Entry 8WPP (electron microscopy, 3.10 A resolution); this record covers chains A and H of the 9 polymer chains in the assembly.

[Chain A]
Name: DNA polymerase
Organism: Monkeypox virus
Amino-acid sequence (1006 residues; row label = number of the first residue in the row):
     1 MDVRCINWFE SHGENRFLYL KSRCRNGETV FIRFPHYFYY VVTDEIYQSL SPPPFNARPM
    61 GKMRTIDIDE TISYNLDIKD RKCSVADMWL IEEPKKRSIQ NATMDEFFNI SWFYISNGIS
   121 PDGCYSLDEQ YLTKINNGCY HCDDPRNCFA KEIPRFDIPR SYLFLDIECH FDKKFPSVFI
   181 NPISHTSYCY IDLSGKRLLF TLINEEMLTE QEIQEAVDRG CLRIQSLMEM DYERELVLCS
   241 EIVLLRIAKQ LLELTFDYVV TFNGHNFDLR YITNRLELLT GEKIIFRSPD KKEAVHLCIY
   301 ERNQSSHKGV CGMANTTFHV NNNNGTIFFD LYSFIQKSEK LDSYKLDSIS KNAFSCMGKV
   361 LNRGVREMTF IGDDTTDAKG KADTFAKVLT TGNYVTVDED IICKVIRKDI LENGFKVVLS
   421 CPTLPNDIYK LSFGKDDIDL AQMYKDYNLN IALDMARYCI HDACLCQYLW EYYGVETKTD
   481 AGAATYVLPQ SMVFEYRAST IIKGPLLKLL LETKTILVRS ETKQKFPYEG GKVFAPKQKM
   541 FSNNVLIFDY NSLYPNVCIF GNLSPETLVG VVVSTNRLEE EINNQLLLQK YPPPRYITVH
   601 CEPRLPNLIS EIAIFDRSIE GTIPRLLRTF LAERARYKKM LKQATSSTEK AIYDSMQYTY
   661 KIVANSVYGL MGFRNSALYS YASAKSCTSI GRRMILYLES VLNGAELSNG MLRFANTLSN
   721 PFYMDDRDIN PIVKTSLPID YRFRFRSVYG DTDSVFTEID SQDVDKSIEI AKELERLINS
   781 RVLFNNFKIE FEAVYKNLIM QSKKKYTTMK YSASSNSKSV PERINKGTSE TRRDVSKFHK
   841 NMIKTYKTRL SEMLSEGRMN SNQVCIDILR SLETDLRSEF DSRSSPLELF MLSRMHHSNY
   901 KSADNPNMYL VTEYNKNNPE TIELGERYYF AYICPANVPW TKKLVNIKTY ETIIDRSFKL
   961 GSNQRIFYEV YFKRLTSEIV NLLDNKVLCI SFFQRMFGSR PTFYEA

[Chain H]
Molecule: Primer DNA
Organism: Homo sapiens
Sequence (35 nucleotides; numbered 1 to 35; the number before each row is that of its first residue):
     1 ATTTCGCGGG AGCTATGACC ATGATTACGA ATTGC
Not modelled in the structure: 1-4

[How chain A and chain H interact]
Contacting residue pairs (34):
  Lys340(A) with DT33(H), phosphate contact
  Asp751(A) with DC35(H), phosphate contact
  Thr752(A) with DC35(H), sugar contact
  Asp753(A) with DC35(H), phosphate contact
  Ser754(A) with DC35(H), phosphate contact
  Lys804(A) with DG34(H), base contact
  Tyr806(A) with DC35(H), hydrogen bond to the phosphate
  Asn825(A) with DG34(H), phosphate contact
  Lys826(A) with DG34(H), salt bridge to the phosphate; DC35(H), phosphate contact
  Gly827(A) with DT33(H), hydrogen bond to the phosphate; DG34(H), hydrogen bond to the phosphate
  Thr831(A) with DT33(H), hydrogen bond to the phosphate; DG34(H), phosphate contact
  Arg832(A) with DA31(H), hydrogen bond to the base; DT32(H), hydrogen bond to the sugar
  Arg833(A) with DT32(H), phosphate contact; DT33(H), salt bridge to the phosphate
  Asp834(A) with DT32(H), sugar contact
  Ser893(A) with DT32(H), phosphate contact
  Arg894(A) with DA31(H), phosphate contact; DT32(H), phosphate contact
  Met895(A) with DA31(H), phosphate contact; DT32(H), hydrogen bond to the phosphate
  His897(A) with DA31(H), salt bridge to the phosphate
  Tyr900(A) with DA30(H), phosphate contact; DA31(H), hydrogen bond to the phosphate
  Lys901(A) with DG29(H), salt bridge to the phosphate; DA30(H), hydrogen bond to the phosphate
  Asn905(A) with DA30(H), sugar contact
  Asn907(A) with DA30(H), hydrogen bond to the phosphate; DA31(H), phosphate contact
  Arg927(A) with DT32(H), salt bridge to the phosphate
  Arg1000(A) with DT25(H), salt bridge to the phosphate
Also at the interface, not in a pair above, chain A (28 interface residues in all): Asp549, Asn899, Ser902, Lys948
Also at the interface, not in a pair above, chain H (10 interface residues in all): DA24, DC28

[In short]
28 residues of chain A and 10 residues of chain H are in contact; the contacts include 10 hydrogen bonds and 6
salt bridges. Polar contacts include Arg832(A)-DA31(H), Arg832(A)-DT32(H) and Tyr806(A)-DC35(H).
Chain A is DNA polymerase (Monkeypox virus) and chain H is Primer DNA (Homo sapiens); the structure, Structure
of monkeypox virus polymerase complex F8-A22-E4-H5 with endogenous DNA, was determined by electron microscopy
(same publication as 8WPE, 8WPF and 8WPK).
